PDB entry 8UKS | X-ray diffraction, 3.40 A resolution | chains T and A of the 13 polymer chains in the assembly

[Chain T]
Molecule: tsDNA with Fapy-dG lesion
Sequence (29 nucleotides; row label = number of the first residue in the row):
     1 CCTTCTCTCT CTCGCTGAXC CTCTCGATG
Not modelled in the structure: 1-4, 29
Modified positions: WVQ (N-[(5E)-2-amino-5-(formylimino)-6-oxo-5,6-dihydropyrimidin-4-yl]-2-deoxy-5-O-phosphono-beta-D-erythro-pentofuranosylamine) at position 19

[Chain A]
Protein: DNA-directed RNA polymerase II subunit RPB1
Organism: Saccharomyces cerevisiae S288C
Notes: EC 2.7.7.6
Reference sequence: P04050 (RPB1_YEAST); numbering as in UniProt (aligned over 1-1733)
Chain sequence (1733 residues; numbered 1 to 1733; the number before each row is that of its first residue):
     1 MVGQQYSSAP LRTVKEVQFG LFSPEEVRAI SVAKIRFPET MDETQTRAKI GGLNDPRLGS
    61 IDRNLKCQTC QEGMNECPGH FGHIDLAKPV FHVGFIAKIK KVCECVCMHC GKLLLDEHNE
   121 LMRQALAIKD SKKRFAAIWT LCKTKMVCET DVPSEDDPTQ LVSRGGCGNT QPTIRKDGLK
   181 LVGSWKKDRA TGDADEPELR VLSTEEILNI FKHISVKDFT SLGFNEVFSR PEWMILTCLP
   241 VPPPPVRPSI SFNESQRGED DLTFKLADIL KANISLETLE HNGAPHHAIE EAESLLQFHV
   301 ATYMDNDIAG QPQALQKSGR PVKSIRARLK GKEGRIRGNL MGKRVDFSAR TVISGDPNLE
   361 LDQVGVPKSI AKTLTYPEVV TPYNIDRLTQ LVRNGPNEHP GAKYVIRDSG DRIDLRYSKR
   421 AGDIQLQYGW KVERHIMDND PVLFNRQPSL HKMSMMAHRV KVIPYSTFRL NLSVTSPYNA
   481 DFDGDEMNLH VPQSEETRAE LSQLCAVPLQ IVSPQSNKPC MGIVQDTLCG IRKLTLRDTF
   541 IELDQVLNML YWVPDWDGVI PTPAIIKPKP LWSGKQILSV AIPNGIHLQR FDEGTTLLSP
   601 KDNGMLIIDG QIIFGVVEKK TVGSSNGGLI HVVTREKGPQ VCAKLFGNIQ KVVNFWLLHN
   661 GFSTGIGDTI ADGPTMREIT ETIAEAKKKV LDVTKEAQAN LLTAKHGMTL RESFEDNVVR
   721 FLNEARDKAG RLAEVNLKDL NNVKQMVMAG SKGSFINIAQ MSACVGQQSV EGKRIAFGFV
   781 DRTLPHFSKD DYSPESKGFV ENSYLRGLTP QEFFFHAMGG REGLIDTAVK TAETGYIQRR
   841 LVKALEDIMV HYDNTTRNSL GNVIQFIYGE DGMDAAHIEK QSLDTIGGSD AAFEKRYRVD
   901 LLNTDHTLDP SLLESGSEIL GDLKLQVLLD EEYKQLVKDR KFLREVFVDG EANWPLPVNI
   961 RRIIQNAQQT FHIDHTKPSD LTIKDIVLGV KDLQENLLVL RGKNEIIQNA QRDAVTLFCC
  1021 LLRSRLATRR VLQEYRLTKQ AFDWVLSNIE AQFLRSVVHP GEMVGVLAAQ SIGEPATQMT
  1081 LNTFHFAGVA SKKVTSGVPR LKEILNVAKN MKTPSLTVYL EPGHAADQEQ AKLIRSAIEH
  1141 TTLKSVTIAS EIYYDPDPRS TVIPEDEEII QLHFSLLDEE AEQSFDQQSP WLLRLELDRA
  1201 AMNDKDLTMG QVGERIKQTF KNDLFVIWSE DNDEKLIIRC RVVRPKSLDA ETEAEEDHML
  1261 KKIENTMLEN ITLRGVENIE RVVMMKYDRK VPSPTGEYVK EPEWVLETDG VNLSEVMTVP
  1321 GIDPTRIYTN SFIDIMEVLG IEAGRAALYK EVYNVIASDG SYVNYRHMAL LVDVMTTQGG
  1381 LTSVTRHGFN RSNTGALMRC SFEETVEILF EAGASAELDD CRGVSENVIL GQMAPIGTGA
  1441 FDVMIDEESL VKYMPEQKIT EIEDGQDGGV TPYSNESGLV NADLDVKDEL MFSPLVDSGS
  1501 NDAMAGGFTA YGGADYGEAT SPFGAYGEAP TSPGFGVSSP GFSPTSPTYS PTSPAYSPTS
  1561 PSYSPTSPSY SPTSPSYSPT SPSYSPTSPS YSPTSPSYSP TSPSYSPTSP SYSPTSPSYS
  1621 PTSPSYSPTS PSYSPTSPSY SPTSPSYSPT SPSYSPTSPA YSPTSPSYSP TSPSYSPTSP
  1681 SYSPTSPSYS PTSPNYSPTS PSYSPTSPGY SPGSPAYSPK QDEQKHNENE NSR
Not modelled in the structure: 1-2, 154-160, 187-198, 250-256, 1086-1094, 1177-1187, 1244-1256, 1447-1733
Ion coordination: Zn2+ site 1: Cys-67, Cys-70, Cys-77, His-80; Zn2+ site 2: Cys-107, Cys-110, Cys-148, Cys-167; Mg2+ site 1: Asp-481, Asp-483 (together with CTP); Mg2+ site 2: Asp-483, Asp-485
Ligand contacts: CTP (cytidine-5'-triphosphate): Arg-446, Pro-448, Asn-479, Asp-481, Asp-483, Gln-1078, Leu-1081, Asn-1082
Swiss-Prot annotation at these positions:
  - region: Pro-248 to Asp-260 (Lid loop), Asn-306 to Lys-323 (Rudder loop), Pro-810 to Glu-822 (Bridging helix)
  - binding site (Zn(2+)): Cys-67, Cys-70, Cys-77, His-80, Cys-107, Cys-110, Cys-148, Cys-167
  - binding site (Mg(2+)): Asp-481, Asp-483, Asp-485
  - modified residue: Thr-1471 (Phosphothreonine)
  - cross-link (Glycyl lysine isopeptide (Lys-Gly)): Lys-695 (interchain with G-Cter in ubiquitin), Lys-1246 (interchain with G-Cter in ubiquitin), Lys-1350 (interchain with G-Cter in ubiquitin)

[Interface between chain T and chain A]
Contacting residue pairs (22):
  DT16(T) / Arg-1386(A)  hydrogen bond to the base
  DT16(T) / Glu-1404(A)  sugar contact
  DG17(T) / Lys-330(A)  hydrogen bond to the phosphate
  DG17(T) / Tyr-836(A)  sugar contact
  DG17(T) / Arg-1386(A)  sugar contact
  DG17(T) / Glu-1403(A)  phosphate contact
  DG17(T) / Glu-1404(A)  phosphate contact
  DG17(T) / Glu-1407(A)  phosphate contact
  DA18(T) / Arg-337(A)  salt bridge to the phosphate
  DA18(T) / Tyr-836(A)  sugar contact
  DA18(T) / Arg-839(A)  salt bridge to the phosphate
  WVQ_19(T) / Ala-828(A)  base contact
  WVQ_19(T) / Thr-831(A)  base contact
  WVQ_19(T) / Ala-832(A)  sugar contact
  WVQ_19(T) / Gly-835(A)  sugar contact
  DC20(T) / Lys-332(A)  salt bridge to the phosphate
  DC20(T) / Arg-337(A)  salt bridge to the phosphate
  DC20(T) / Gln-447(A)  base contact
  DC20(T) / Pro-448(A)  base contact
  DC21(T) / Gln-447(A)  sugar contact
  DT22(T) / Arg-344(A)  salt bridge to the phosphate
  DT22(T) / Arg-350(A)  hydrogen bond to the sugar
Interface residues without a listed pair, chain A (19 interface residues in all): Leu-1081, Phe-1402

[Overview]
7 residues of chain T and 19 residues of chain A are in contact; the contacts include 3 hydrogen bonds and 5
salt bridges. Polar pairs include DT16(T)/Arg-1386(A), DT22(T)/Arg-350(A) and DG17(T)/Lys-330(A). Ligands of
chain A: CTP.
Chain T is tsDNA with Fapy-dG lesion and chain A is DNA-directed RNA polymerase II subunit RPB1 (Saccharomyces
cerevisiae S288C); the structure, RNA polymerase II elongation complex with Fapy-dG lesion soaking with CTP
before chemistry, was determined by X-ray diffraction, deposited together with 8UKQ, 8UKR, 8UKT and 8UKU.
